2SIL - chain A; structure by X-ray diffraction, 1.60 A resolution.

# Chain A
Name: Sialidase
From: Salmonella typhimurium
Notes: EC 3.2.1.18
UniProt: P29768 (NANH_SALTY); residues 2-382 here correspond to UniProt positions 1-381 (UniProt number = residue number - 1)
Chain sequence (381 residues; numbered 2 to 382; the number before each row is that of its first residue):
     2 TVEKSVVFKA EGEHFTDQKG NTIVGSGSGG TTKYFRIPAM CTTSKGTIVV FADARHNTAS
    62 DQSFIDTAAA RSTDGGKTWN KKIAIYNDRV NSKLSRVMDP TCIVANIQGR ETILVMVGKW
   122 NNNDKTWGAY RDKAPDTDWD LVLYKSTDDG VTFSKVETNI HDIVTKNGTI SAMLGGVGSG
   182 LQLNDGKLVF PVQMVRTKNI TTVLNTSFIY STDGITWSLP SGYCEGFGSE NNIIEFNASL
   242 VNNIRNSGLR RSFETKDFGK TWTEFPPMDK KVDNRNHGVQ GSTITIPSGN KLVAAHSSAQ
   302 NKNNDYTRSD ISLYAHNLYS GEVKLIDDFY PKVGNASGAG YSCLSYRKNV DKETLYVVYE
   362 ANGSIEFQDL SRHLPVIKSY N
Construct notes: conflict Asp-329 (Ala328 in P29768)
Disulfides: Cys-42/Cys-103

# Summary
Chain A is Sialidase (Salmonella typhimurium); the structure, The structures of salmonella typhimurium LT2
neuraminidase and its complex with a transition state analogue at ..., was determined by X-ray diffraction,
deposited together with 1DIL, 1DIM and 2SIM.
